Entry 7Q4P (electron microscopy, 2.15 A resolution); this record covers chains B and C of the 8 polymer chains in the assembly.

Chain B:
Protein: Splicing factor 3B subunit 2
Organism: Homo sapiens
Reference sequence: Q13435 (SF3B2_HUMAN); residue numbers follow UniProt; this construct covers 1-895
Chain sequence (895 residues; numbered 1 to 895; the number before each row is that of its first residue):
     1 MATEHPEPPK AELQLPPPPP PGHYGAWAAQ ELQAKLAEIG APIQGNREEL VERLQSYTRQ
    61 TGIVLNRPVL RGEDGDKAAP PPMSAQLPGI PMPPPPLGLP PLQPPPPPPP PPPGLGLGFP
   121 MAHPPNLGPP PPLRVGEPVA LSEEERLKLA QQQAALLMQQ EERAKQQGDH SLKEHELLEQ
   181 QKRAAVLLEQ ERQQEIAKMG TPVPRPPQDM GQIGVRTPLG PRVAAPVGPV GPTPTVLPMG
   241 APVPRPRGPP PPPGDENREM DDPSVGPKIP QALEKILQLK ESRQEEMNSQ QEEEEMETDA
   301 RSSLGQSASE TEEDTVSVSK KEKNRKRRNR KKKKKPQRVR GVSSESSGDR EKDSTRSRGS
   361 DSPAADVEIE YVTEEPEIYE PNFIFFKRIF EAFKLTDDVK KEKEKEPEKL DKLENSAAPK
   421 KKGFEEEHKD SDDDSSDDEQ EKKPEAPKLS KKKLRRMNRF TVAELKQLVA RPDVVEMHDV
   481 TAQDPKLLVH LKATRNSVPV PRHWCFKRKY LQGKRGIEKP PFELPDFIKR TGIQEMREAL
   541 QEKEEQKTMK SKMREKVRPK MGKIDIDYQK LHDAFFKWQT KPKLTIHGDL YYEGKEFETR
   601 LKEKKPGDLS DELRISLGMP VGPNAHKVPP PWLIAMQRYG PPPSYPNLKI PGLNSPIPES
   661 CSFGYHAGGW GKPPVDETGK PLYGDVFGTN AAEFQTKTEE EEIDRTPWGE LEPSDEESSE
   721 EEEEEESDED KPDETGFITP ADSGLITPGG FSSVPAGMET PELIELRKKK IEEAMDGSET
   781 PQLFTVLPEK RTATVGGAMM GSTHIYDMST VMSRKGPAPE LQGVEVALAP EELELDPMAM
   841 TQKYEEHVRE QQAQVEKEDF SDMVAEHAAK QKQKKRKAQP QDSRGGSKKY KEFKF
Unresolved in the structure: 1-457, 535-566, 598-703, 713-895
Swiss-Prot annotation at these positions:
  - modified residue: Arg-222 (Omega-N-methylarginine), Arg-245 (Omega-N-methylarginine), Arg-247 (Omega-N-methylarginine), Lys-275 (N6-acetyllysine), Ser-289 (Phosphoserine), Thr-298 (Phosphothreonine), Ser-307 (Phosphoserine), Ser-309 (Phosphoserine), Thr-311 (Phosphothreonine), Ser-317 (Phosphoserine), Ser-360 (Phosphoserine), Ser-362 (Phosphoserine), Ser-431 (Phosphoserine), Ser-435 (Phosphoserine), Ser-436 (Phosphoserine), Arg-508 (Omega-N-methylarginine), Arg-515 (Omega-N-methylarginine), Thr-780 (Phosphothreonine), Ser-861 (Phosphoserine)
  - cross-link (Glycyl lysine isopeptide (Lys-Gly)): Lys-10 (interchain with G-Cter in SUMO2), Lys-280 (interchain with G-Cter in SUMO2), Lys-400 (interchain with G-Cter in SUMO2), Lys-412 (interchain with G-Cter in SUMO2), Lys-492 (interchain with G-Cter in SUMO2), Lys-543 (interchain with G-Cter in SUMO2), Lys-770 (interchain with G-Cter in SUMO2), Lys-790 (interchain with G-Cter in SUMO2), Lys-843 (interchain with G-Cter in SUMO2), Lys-857 (interchain with G-Cter in SUMO2)
  - natural variant: Gln-103 to Phe-895 (deletion: In CFM1), Arg-638 to Phe-895 (deletion: In CFM1)
  - mutagenesis: Arg-471 (R471K: Does not affect methylation by PRMT9), Arg-495 (R495K: Does not affect methylation by PRMT9), Arg-502 (R502K: Does not affect methylation by PRMT9), Phe-506 (F506A: Does not affect methylation by PRMT9; when associated with A-510), Lys-507 (K507A: Moderately diminished formation of omega-N monomethylarginine but greatly reduced formation of symmetrical dimethylarginine; when associated with A-509 ...), Arg-508 (R508K: Abolishes interaction with SMN1; Abolishes methylation by PRMT9. Abolishes formation of omega-N monomethylarginine and formation of symmetrical dimethylarginine; when associated with R-507 ...), Lys-509 (K509A: Moderately diminished formation of omega-N monomethylarginine but greatly reduced formation of symmetrical dimethylarginine; when associated with A-507 ...), Tyr-510 (Y510A: Does not affect methylation by PRMT9; when associated with A-506), Arg-515 (R515K: Does not affect methylation by PRMT9), Arg-530 (R530K: Does not affect methylation by PRMT9), Arg-537 (R537K: Does not affect methylation by PRMT9)

Chain C:
Protein: Splicing factor 3B subunit 3
Organism: Homo sapiens
Reference sequence: Q15393 (SF3B3_HUMAN); residue numbers follow UniProt; this construct covers 1-1217
Chain sequence (1217 residues; row label = number of the first residue in the row):
     1 MFLYNLTLQR ATGISFAIHG NFSGTKQQEI VVSRGKILEL LRPDPNTGKV HTLLTVEVFG
    61 VIRSLMAFRL TGGTKDYIVV GSDSGRIVIL EYQPSKNMFE KIHQETFGKS GCRRIVPGQF
   121 LAVDPKGRAV MISAIEKQKL VYILNRDAAA RLTISSPLEA HKANTLVYHV VGVDVGFENP
   181 MFACLEMDYE EADNDPTGEA AANTQQTLTF YELDLGLNHV VRKYSEPLEE HGNFLITVPG
   241 GSDGPSGVLI CSENYITYKN FGDQPDIRCP IPRRRNDLDD PERGMIFVCS ATHKTKSMFF
   301 FLAQTEQGDI FKITLETDED MVTEIRLKYF DTVPVAAAMC VLKTGFLFVA SEFGNHYLYQ
   361 IAHLGDDDEE PEFSSAMPLE EGDTFFFQPR PLKNLVLVDE LDSLSPILFC QIADLANEDT
   421 PQLYVACGRG PRSSLRVLRH GLEVSEMAVS ELPGNPNAVW TVRRHIEDEF DAYIIVSFVN
   481 ATLVLSIGET VEEVTDSGFL GTTPTLSCSL LGDDALVQVY PDGIRHIRAD KRVNEWKTPG
   541 KKTIVKCAVN QRQVVIALTG GELVYFEMDP SGQLNEYTER KEMSADVVCM SLANVPPGEQ
   601 RSRFLAVGLV DNTVRIISLD PSDCLQPLSM QALPAQPESL CIVEMGGTEK QDELGERGSI
   661 GFLYLNIGLQ NGVLLRTVLD PVTGDLSDTR TRYLGSRPVK LFRVRMQGQE AVLAMSSRSW
   721 LSYSYQSRFH LTPLSYETLE FASGFASEQC PEGIVAISTN TLRILALEKL GAVFNQVAFP
   781 LQYTPRKFVI HPESNNLIII ETDHNAYTEA TKAQRKQQMA EEMVEAAGED ERELAAEMAA
   841 AFLNENLPES IFGAPKAGNG QWASVIRVMN PIQGNTLDLV QLEQNEAAFS VAVCRFSNTG
   901 EDWYVLVGVA KDLILNPRSV AGGFVYTYKL VNNGEKLEFL HKTPVEEVPA AIAPFQGRVL
   961 IGVGKLLRVY DLGKKKLLRK CENKHIANYI SGIQTIGHRV IVSDVQESFI WVRYKRNENQ
  1021 LIIFADDTYP RWVTTASLLD YDTVAGADKF GNICVVRLPP NTNDEVDEDP TGNKALWDRG
  1081 LLNGASQKAE VIMNYHVGET VLSLQKTTLI PGGSESLVYT TLSGGIGILV PFTSHEDHDF
  1141 FQHVEMHLRS EHPPLCGRDH LSFRSYYFPV KNVIDGDLCE QFNSMEPNKQ KNVSEELDRT
  1201 PPEVSKKLED IRTRYAF
Unresolved in the structure: 366-369, 444-772, 827-832
Swiss-Prot annotation at these positions:
  - region: Glu-105 to Gln-119 (Interaction with PHF5A, SF3B1 and SF3B5), Asn-145 to Tyr-168 (Interaction with PHF5A, SF3B1 and SF3B5), Asp-193 to His-231 (Interaction with SF3B1 and SF3B5), Arg-786 to His-804 (Interaction with SF3B1 and SF3B5), Thr-1028 to Lys-1049 (Interaction with SF3B1), Thr-1100 to Ser-1123 (Interaction with SF3B5)
  - site: Gly-284 (Interaction with SF3B5), Glu-306 (Interaction with SF3B5), Glu-352 (Interaction with SF3B5), Arg-429 (Interaction with SF3B5), Asn-916 (Interaction with SF3B5), Asn-988 (Interaction with SF3B1), Lys-1171 (Interaction with SF3B1)
  - modified residue: Ser-156 (Phosphoserine), Thr-1200 (Phosphothreonine)

Interface between chain B and chain C:
Contacting residue pairs - 35 pairs, chain B then chain C:
  Arg-471(B) / Arg-1079(C)
  Arg-471(B) / Asn-1083(C)  hydrogen bond
  Asp-473(B) / Arg-1079(C)  salt bridge
  Lys-492(B) / Asn-1083(C)  hydrogen bond (backbone-side chain)
  Ala-493(B) / Asn-1083(C)  hydrogen bond (backbone-side chain)
  Thr-494(B) / Asn-1083(C)  hydrogen bond (backbone-side chain)
  Arg-495(B) / Glu-1007(C)  salt bridge
  Arg-495(B) / Asp-1026(C)  salt bridge
  Arg-495(B) / Asp-1027(C)  hydrogen bond (side chain-backbone)
  Arg-495(B) / Leu-1082(C)
  Arg-495(B) / Asn-1083(C)
  Asn-496(B) / Asp-1027(C)
  Asn-496(B) / Thr-1028(C)
  Asn-496(B) / Tyr-1029(C)
  Asn-496(B) / Leu-1082(C)  hydrogen bond (backbone-backbone)
  Ser-497(B) / Leu-1082(C)
  His-587(B) / Leu-1082(C)
  Gly-588(B) / Leu-1082(C)
  Thr-706(B) / Asp-1040(C)
  Pro-707(B) / Asp-1040(C)
  Trp-708(B) / Leu-3(C)  hydrophobic
  Trp-708(B) / Leu-1039(C)
  Trp-708(B) / Asp-1040(C)  hydrogen bond (backbone-side chain)
  Trp-708(B) / Arg-1057(C)  hydrogen bond (backbone-side chain)
  Trp-708(B) / Lys-1106(C)
  Trp-708(B) / Glu-1115(C)
  Trp-708(B) / Pro-1131(C)  hydrophobic
  Gly-709(B) / Met-1(C)
  Gly-709(B) / Pro-1131(C)
  Leu-711(B) / Phe-2(C)  hydrophobic
  Leu-711(B) / Phe-1132(C)
  Leu-711(B) / Thr-1133(C)
  Leu-711(B) / Ser-1134(C)
  Leu-711(B) / His-1135(C)
  Glu-712(B) / Thr-1133(C)  hydrogen bond (backbone-backbone)
Interface residues without a listed pair, chain B (19 interface residues in all): Ile-586, Asp-704, Arg-705
Interface residues without a listed pair, chain C (28 interface residues in all): Ala-987, Tyr-1041, Gly-1084, Lys-1088, Ser-1116, Leu-1117, Leu-1129

Summary:
The interface between chain B and chain C involves 19 residues on one side and 28 on the other, with 9
hydrogen bonds and 3 salt bridges. Polar contacts include Asp-473(B)/Arg-1079(C), Arg-495(B)/Glu-1007(C) and
Arg-495(B)/Asp-1026(C). Curated annotation (UniProt) lists 11 mutagenesis sites on chain B.
Here chain B is Splicing factor 3B subunit 2 and chain C is Splicing factor 3B subunit 3, both from Homo
sapiens. Entry 7Q4P (U2 snRNP after ATP-dependent remodelling) was determined by electron microscopy,
deposited together with 7Q3L and 7Q4O.
